PDB entry 8QLJ | X-ray diffraction, 1.65 A resolution | chains A and B

[Chain A]
Protein: Oligopeptide-binding protein AliB
Organism: Streptococcus pneumoniae
Reference sequence: P0A4G1 (ALIB_STRR6); numbering as in UniProt (aligned over 27-652)
Amino-acid sequence (626 residues; each row starts with the number of its first residue):
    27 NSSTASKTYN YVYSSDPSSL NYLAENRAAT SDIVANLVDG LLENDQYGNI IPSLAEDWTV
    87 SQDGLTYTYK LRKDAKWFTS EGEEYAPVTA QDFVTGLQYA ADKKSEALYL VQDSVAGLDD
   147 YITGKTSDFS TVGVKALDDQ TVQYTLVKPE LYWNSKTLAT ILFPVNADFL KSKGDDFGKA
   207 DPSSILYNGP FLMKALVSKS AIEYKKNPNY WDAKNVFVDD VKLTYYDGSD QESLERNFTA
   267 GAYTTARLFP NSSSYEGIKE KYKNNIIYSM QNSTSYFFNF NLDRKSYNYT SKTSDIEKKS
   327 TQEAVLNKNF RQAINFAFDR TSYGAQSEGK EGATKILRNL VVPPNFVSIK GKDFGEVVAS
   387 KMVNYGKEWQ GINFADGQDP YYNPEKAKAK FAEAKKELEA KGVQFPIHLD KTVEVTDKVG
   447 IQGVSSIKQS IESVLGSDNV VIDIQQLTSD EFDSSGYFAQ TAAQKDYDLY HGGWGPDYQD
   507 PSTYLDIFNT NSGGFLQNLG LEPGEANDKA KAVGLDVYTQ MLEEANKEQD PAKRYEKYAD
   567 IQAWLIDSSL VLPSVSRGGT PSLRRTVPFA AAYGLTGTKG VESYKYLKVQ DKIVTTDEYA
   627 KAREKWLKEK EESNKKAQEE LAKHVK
Not modelled in the structure: 27-31

[Chain B]
Protein: Ala-ala-ala-ala-ala-ala-ala-ala-ala
Organism: Escherichia coli BL21(DE3)
Amino-acid sequence (9 residues; row label = number of the first residue in the row; X marks 9 residues of unknown identity (built as UNK)):
     1 XXXXXXXXX

[Chain A / chain B interface]
Interface residues of chain A (facing chain B), 21 residues: Tyr37, Val38, Ser40, Asn52, Arg53, Ala54, Ser57, Tyr252, Leu260, Arg273, Phe275, Thr300, Tyr302, Tyr483, Gly498, Gly499, Trp500, Gly501, Asp503, Arg583, Thr586

[In short]
Chain A and chain B make no direct contact in this assembly.
Here chain A is Oligopeptide-binding protein AliB (Streptococcus pneumoniae) and chain B is
Ala-ala-ala-ala-ala-ala-ala-ala-ala (Escherichia coli BL21(DE3)). Entry 8QLJ (Crystal structure of the
pneumococcal Substrate-binding protein AliB in complex with an unknown peptide) was determined by X-ray
diffraction together with 8A42, 8QLG, 8QLK, 8QLM, 8QLV and 8QM0 from the same study.
